Entry 7OS2 (electron microscopy, 2.76 A resolution); this record covers chains B and J of the 3 polymer chains in the assembly.

[Chain B]
Molecule: U5 small nuclear ribonucleoprotein 200 kDa helicase
From: Homo sapiens
Notes: EC 3.6.4.13
UniProtKB: O75643 (U520_HUMAN); numbering as in UniProt (aligned over 394-2129)
Amino-acid sequence (1739 residues; each row starts with the number of its first residue):
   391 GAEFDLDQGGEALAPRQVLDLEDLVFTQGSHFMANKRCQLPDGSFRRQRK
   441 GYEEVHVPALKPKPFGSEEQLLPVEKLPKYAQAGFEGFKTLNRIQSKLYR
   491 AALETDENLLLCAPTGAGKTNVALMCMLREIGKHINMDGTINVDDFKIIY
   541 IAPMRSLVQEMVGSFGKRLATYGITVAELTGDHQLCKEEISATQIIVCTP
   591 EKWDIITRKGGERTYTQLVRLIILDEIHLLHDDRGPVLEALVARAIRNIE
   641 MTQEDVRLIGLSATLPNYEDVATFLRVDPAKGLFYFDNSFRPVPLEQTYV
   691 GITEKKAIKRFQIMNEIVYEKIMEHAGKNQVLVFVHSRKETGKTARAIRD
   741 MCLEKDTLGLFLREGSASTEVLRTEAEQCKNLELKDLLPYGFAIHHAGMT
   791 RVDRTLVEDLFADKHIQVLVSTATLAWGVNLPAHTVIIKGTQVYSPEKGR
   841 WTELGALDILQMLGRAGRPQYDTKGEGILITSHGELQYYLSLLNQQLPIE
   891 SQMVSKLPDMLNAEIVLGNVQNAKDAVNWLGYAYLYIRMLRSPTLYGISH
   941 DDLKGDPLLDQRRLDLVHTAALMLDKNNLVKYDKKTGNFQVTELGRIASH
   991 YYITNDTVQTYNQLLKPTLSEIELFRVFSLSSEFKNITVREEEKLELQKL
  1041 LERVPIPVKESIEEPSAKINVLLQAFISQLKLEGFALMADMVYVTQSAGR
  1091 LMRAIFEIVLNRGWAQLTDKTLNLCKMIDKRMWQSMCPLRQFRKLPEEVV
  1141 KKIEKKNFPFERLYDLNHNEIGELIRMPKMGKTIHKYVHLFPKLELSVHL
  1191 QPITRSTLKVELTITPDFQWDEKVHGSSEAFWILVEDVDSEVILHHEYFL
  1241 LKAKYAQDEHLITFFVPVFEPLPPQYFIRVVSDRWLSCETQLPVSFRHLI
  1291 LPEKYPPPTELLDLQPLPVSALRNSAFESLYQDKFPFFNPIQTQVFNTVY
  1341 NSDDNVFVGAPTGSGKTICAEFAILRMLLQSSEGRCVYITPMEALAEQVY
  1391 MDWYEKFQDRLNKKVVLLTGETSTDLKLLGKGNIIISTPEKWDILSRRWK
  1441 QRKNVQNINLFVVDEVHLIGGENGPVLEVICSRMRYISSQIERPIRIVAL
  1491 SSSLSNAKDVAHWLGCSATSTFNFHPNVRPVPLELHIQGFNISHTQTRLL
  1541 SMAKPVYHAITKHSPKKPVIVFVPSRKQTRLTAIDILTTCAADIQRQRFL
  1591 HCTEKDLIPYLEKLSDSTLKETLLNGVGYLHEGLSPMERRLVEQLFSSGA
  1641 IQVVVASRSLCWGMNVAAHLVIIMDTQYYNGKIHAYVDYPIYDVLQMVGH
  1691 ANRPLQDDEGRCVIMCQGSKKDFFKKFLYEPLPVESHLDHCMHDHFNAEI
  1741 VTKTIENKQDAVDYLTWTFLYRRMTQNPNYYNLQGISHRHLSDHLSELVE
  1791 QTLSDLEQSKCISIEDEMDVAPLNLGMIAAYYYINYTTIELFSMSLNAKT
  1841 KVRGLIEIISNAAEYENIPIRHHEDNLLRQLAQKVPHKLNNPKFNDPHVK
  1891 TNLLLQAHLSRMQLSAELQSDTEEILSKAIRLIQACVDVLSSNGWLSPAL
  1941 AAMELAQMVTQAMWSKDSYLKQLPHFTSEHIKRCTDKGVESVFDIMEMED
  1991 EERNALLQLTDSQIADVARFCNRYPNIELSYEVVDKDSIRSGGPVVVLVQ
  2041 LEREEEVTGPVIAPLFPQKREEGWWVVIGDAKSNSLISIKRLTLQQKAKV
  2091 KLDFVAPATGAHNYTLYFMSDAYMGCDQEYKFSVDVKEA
Not modelled in the structure: 391-402, 2129
Differences from the reference sequence: expression tag (391-394)
Curated features (UniProtKB/Swiss-Prot):
  - motif: D615 to H618 (DEIH box), D1454 to H1457 (DEVH box)
  - binding site (ATP): A503 to T510, A1350 to T1357
  - modified residue: Y709 (Phosphotyrosine), K971 (N6-acetyllysine), T1428 (Phosphothreonine), T1765 (Phosphothreonine), S2002 (Phosphoserine)
  - natural variant: C502 (C502R: In RP33), A542 (A542V: In RP33), R681 (R681C: In RP33; R681H: In RP33), P682 (P682S: In RP33), V683 (V683L: In RP33; uncertain significance), Y689 (Y689C: In RP33), I698 (I698V: In RP33), Q885 (Q885E: In RP33), S1087 (S1087L: In RP33), R1090 (R1090L: In RP33), F1736 (F1736L: In a colorectal cancer sample), R1779 (R1779H: In RP33)
  - mutagenesis: R603 (R603A: Strongly decreases ATP-dependent RNA helicase activity), R637 (R637A: Strongly decreases ATP-dependent RNA helicase activity), K1544 (K1544A: Decreases ATP-dependent RNA helicase activity), H1548 (H1548A: Strongly decreases ATP-dependent RNA helicase activity), T1578 (T1578A: Decreases ATP-dependent RNA helicase activity)

[Chain J]
Molecule: Pre-mRNA-processing-splicing factor 8
From: Homo sapiens
UniProtKB: Q6P2Q9 (PRP8_HUMAN); numbering as in UniProt (aligned over 2064-2335)
Amino-acid sequence (278 residues; row label = number of the first residue in the row):
  2058 GPLGSMTQTFSSKTEWRVRAISAANLHLRTNHIYVSSDDIKETGYTYILP
  2108 KNVLKKFICISDLRAQIAGYLYGVSPPDNPQVKEIRCIVMVPQWGTHQTV
  2158 HLPGQLPQHEYLKEMEPLGWIHTQPNESPQLSPQDVTTHAKIMADNPSWD
  2208 GEKTIIITCSFTPGSCTLTAYKLTPSGYEWGRQNTDKGNNPKGYLPSHYE
  2258 RVQMLLSDRFLGFFMVPAQSSWNYNFMGVRHDPNMKYELQLANPKEFYHE
  2308 VHRPSHFLNFALLQEGEVYSADREDLYA
Not modelled in the structure: 2058-2069
Differences from the reference sequence: expression tag (2058-2063)
Curated features (UniProtKB/Swiss-Prot):
  - region: P2301 to A2335 (Required for interaction with EFTUD2 and SNRNP200)
  - natural variant: P2301 (P2301T: In RP13), F2304 (F2304L: In RP13), H2309 (H2309P: In RP13; H2309R: In RP13), R2310 (R2310G: In RP13; R2310K: In RP13), F2314 (F2314L: In RP13), Y2334 (Y2334N: In RP13)

[Interface between chain B and chain J]
Residue-residue contacts (88):
  M544(B) - E2331(J)
  R545(B) - E2331(J)  hydrogen bond (backbone-side chain)
  R545(B) - D2332(J)  hydrogen bond (side chain-backbone)
  R545(B) - A2335(J)  hydrogen bond (side chain-backbone)
  S546(B) - E2331(J)  hydrogen bond
  T570(B) - A2335(J)  hydrogen bond (side chain-backbone)
  G571(B) - A2335(J)  hydrogen bond (backbone-backbone)
  T589(B) - L2333(J)  hydrogen bond (side chain-backbone)
  E591(B) - L2333(J)
  E591(B) - Y2334(J)
  K592(B) - L2333(J)
  K592(B) - Y2334(J)
  K592(B) - A2335(J)  hydrogen bond (side chain-backbone)
  R624(B) - L2333(J)
  R728(B) - E2324(J)  hydrogen bond (side chain-backbone)
  R728(B) - V2325(J)
  R728(B) - Y2326(J)
  R728(B) - S2327(J)  hydrogen bond (side chain-backbone)
  R728(B) - D2329(J)  salt bridge
  K729(B) - Y2326(J)
  E773(B) - Y2326(J)  hydrogen bond
  H786(B) - V2325(J)
  E837(B) - R2330(J)  salt bridge
  Y992(B) - Y2334(J)  hydrophobic
  T1008(B) - H2084(J)  hydrogen bond
  S1010(B) - A2081(J)
  E1042(B) - R2074(J)  hydrogen bond (backbone-side chain)
  R1043(B) - F2317(J)
  V1044(B) - R2074(J)  hydrogen bond (backbone-side chain)
  P1045(B) - W2073(J)
  P1045(B) - R2074(J)
  P1045(B) - R2310(J)
  P1045(B) - H2313(J)
  P1045(B) - F2314(J)  hydrophobic
  I1046(B) - R2310(J)
  P1047(B) - W2073(J)  hydrophobic
  K1049(B) - I2078(J)
  S1068(B) - F2317(J)
  Q1069(B) - A2318(J)
  Q1069(B) - L2319(J)
  Q1069(B) - L2320(J)
  L1070(B) - L2320(J)
  K1071(B) - L2320(J)
  M1078(B) - Y2326(J)
  M1078(B) - S2327(J)
  A1079(B) - A2328(J)  hydrophobic
  V1082(B) - S2327(J)
  V1082(B) - A2328(J)
  V1082(B) - R2330(J)
  Y1083(B) - R2330(J)
  Q1086(B) - R2330(J)  hydrogen bond
  Q1086(B) - E2331(J)
  Q1086(B) - D2332(J)
  R1090(B) - Y2334(J)
  Q1106(B) - E2303(J)
  R1121(B) - E2324(J)  salt bridge
  W1123(B) - E2307(J)
  W1123(B) - F2314(J)  hydrophobic
  W1123(B) - F2317(J)
  Q1124(B) - E2307(J)  hydrogen bond (backbone-side chain)
  S1125(B) - E2307(J)  hydrogen bond (backbone-side chain)
  S1125(B) - L2315(J)
  M1126(B) - F2314(J)
  M1126(B) - L2315(J)  hydrophobic
  R1130(B) - L2319(J)
  E1137(B) - L2319(J)
  K1141(B) - L2315(J)  hydrogen bond (side chain-backbone)
  K1141(B) - N2316(J)
  N1147(B) - R2287(J)
  P1149(B) - Q2276(J)
  V1228(B) - G2269(J)
  V1228(B) - N2300(J)  hydrogen bond (backbone-side chain)
  D1229(B) - N2109(J)
  D1229(B) - K2113(J)
  D1229(B) - N2300(J)
  S1230(B) - N2300(J)  hydrogen bond
  P1261(B) - R2266(J)
  P1264(B) - L2268(J)
  P1264(B) - F2270(J)  hydrophobic
  Q1265(B) - F2270(J)
  F1267(B) - L2298(J)
  F1267(B) - A2299(J)  hydrophobic
  F1267(B) - N2300(J)
  Q1281(B) - A2299(J)
  P1283(B) - L2298(J)
  S1285(B) - Y2168(J)  hydrogen bond
  R1287(B) - Y2168(J)  hydrogen bond (side chain-backbone)
  R1287(B) - E2171(J)  salt bridge
Interface residues without a listed pair, chain B (69 interface residues in all): P543, I595, A787, T814, I1012, L1041, V1048, F1075, K1110, M1117, E1144, E1231, P1263
Interface residues without a listed pair, chain J (44 interface residues in all): A2077, M2172, P2311

[In short]
69 residues of chain B and 44 residues of chain J are in contact, with 22 hydrogen bonds and 4 salt bridges.
Polar pairs include R728(B)-D2329(J), E837(B)-R2330(J) and R1121(B)-E2324(J). From UniProt: 16 ATP-binding
residues and 5 mutagenesis sites on chain B.
Chain B is U5 small nuclear ribonucleoprotein 200 kDa helicase and chain J is Pre-mRNA-processing-splicing
factor 8, both from Homo sapiens; the structure, Cryo-EM structure of Brr2 in complex with Jab1/MPN and
C9ORF78, was determined by electron microscopy together with 7OS1 and 7PX3 from the same study.
